Entry 6VRW (electron microscopy, 3.71 A resolution); this record covers chains G and B of the 6 polymer chains in the assembly.

== Chain G ==
Molecule: Envelope glycoprotein gp120
Organism: Human immunodeficiency virus 1
Sequence (471 residues; row label = number of the first residue in the row; note: 23 numbers in that range are skipped by the numbering (no residue carries them; nothing is unmodelled there); a row labelled like 185A-185D holds insertion residues (185A, then the next letters in order)):
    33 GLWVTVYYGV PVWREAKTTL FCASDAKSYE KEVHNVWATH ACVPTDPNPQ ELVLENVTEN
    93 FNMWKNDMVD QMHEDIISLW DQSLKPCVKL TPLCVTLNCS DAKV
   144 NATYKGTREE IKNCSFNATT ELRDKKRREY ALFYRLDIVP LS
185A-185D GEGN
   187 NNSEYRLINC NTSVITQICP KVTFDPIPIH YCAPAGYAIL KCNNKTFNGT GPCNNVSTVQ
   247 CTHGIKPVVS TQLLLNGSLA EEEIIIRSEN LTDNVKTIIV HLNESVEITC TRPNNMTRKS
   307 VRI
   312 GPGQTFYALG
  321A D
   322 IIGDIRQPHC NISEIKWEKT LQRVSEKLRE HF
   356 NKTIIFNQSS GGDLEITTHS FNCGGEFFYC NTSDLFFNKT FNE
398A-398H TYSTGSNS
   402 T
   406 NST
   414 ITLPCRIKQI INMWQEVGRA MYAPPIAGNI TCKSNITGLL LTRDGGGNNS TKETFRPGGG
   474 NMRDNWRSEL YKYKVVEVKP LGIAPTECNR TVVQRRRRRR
Not modelled in the structure: 33, 59-63, 144-151, 185A-185D, 398A-398H, 461-463, 505-513
Disulfide bonds: Cys54-Cys74, Cys119-Cys205, Cys126-Cys196, Cys131-Cys157, Cys218-Cys247, Cys228-Cys239, Cys296-Cys331, Cys378-Cys445, Cys385-Cys418
Covalent attachments: N-acetylglucosamine (NAG) linked to Asn88, Asn130, Asn156, Asn160, Asn197, Asn230, Asn234, Asn241, Asn262, Asn276, Asn289, Asn301, Asn332, Asn356, Asn362, Asn386, Asn442, Asn448, Asn502

== Chain B ==
Molecule: Envelope glycoprotein gp41
Organism: Human immunodeficiency virus 1
Sequence (154 residues; numbered 511 to 664; the number before each row is that of its first residue):
   511 AVVGLGAVFL GFLGAAGSTM GAASNTLTVQ ARQLLSGIVQ QQSNLLRAPE AQQHMLQLGV
   571 WGFKQLQARV LAIERYLEVQ QLLGMWGCSG KLICCTNVPW NSSWSNKTYN EIWDNMTWMQ
   631 WDREIGNYTD TIYKLLEVSQ FQQEINEKDN LTLD
Not modelled in the structure: 511-512, 544-567, 661-664
Disulfide bonds: Cys598-Cys604
Covalent attachments: N-acetylglucosamine (NAG) linked to Asn611, Asn637

== Interface between chain G and chain B ==
Cross-chain cystine bridges: Cys501(G)-Cys605(B)
Pairs across the interface (79):
  Leu34(G) with Trp610(B)
  Trp35(G) with Asn607(B); Val608(B); Pro609(B), hydrophobic
  Val36(G) with Thr606(B), hydrogen bond (backbone-side chain); Val608(B), hydrogen bond (backbone-backbone); Pro609(B); Trp610(B), hydrophobic
  Thr37(G) with Cys604(B), hydrogen bond (side chain-backbone); Cys605(B)
  Val38(G) with Leu602(B); Ile603(B); Cys604(B), hydrogen bond (backbone-backbone)
  Tyr39(G) with Ser534(B); Leu602(B); Ile603(B); Trp623(B)
  Tyr40(G) with Leu602(B), hydrogen bond (backbone-backbone)
  Gly41(G) with Phe522(B)
  Val42(G) with Trp628(B), hydrophobic
  Pro43(G) with Phe522(B); Leu523(B), hydrophobic; Ala526(B), hydrophobic; Trp628(B), hydrophobic
  Val44(G) with Trp628(B); Asp632(B)
  Trp45(G) with Leu523(B), hydrophobic; Ala526(B), hydrophobic; Met629(B)
  Thr51(G) with Lys574(B)
  Leu52(G) with Lys574(B)
  Phe53(G) with Ala578(B), hydrophobic
  Cys54(G) with Trp571(B), hydrophobic
  Trp69(G) with Trp571(B)
  Ala73(G) with Trp571(B)
  Val75(G) with Gln575(B)
  Leu84(G) with Leu523(B); Gly524(B)
  Leu86(G) with Ala526(B), hydrophobic
  Glu87(G) with Gly527(B)
  Asn88(G) with Gly527(B)
  Asp107(G) with Trp571(B); Lys574(B), salt bridge
  Ser110(G) with Val570(B)
  Leu111(G) with Trp571(B), hydrophobic
  Gln114(G) with Leu568(B); Gly569(B); Val570(B)
  Pro220(G) with Ala578(B)
  Ala221(G) with Leu515(B), hydrophobic; Gly516(B); Ala582(B)
  Gly222(G) with Gly516(B); Phe519(B)
  Tyr223(G) with Arg585(B), hydrogen bond
  Ala224(G) with Leu520(B), hydrophobic
  Thr244(G) with Leu523(B)
  Gln246(G) with Leu520(B)
  Glu490(G) with Arg585(B), salt bridge
  Val491(G) with Phe519(B), hydrophobic; Leu523(B), hydrophobic
  Pro493(G) with Phe519(B), hydrophobic; Phe522(B), hydrophobic
  Leu494(G) with Val589(B), hydrophobic
  Gly495(G) with Trp628(B)
  Ile496(G) with Trp631(B), hydrogen bond (backbone-side chain); Tyr643(B), hydrophobic
  Ala497(G) with Trp623(B)
  Pro498(G) with Trp610(B), hydrophobic; Tyr619(B); Trp623(B), hydrogen bond (backbone-side chain)
  Cys501(G) with Cys605(B), disulfide
  Asn502(G) with Cys605(B); Asn607(B)
  Arg503(G) with Trp596(B), hydrogen bond (side chain-backbone); Cys605(B), hydrogen bond (side chain-backbone); Thr606(B); Asn607(B); Gln653(B), hydrogen bond
Other interface residues (no listed pair), chain G (50 interface residues in all): Thr50, Thr71, Cys74, Val89, Val245
Other interface residues (no listed pair), chain B (48 interface residues in all): Ala525, Gln540, Gln577, Leu581, Tyr586, Leu592, Leu593, Ile622, Ile642, Leu646

== Overview ==
The interface between chain G and chain B involves 50 residues on one side and 48 on the other, with 1
disulfide bond, 11 hydrogen bonds and 2 salt bridges. Among the polar pairs are Asp107(G)-Lys574(B),
Glu490(G)-Arg585(B) and Val36(G)-Thr606(B).
Chain G is Envelope glycoprotein gp120 and chain B is Envelope glycoprotein gp41, both from Human
immunodeficiency virus 1; the structure, Cryo-EM structure of stabilized HIV-1 Env trimer CAP256.wk34.c80
SOSIP.RnS2, was determined by electron microscopy, deposited together with 6VTT.
